Entry 3R5R (X-ray diffraction, 2.10 A resolution); this record covers chain A.

Chain A:
Protein: Deazaflavin-dependent nitroreductase
Organism: Mycobacterium tuberculosis
Notes: EC 1.-.-.-
UniProtKB: P71854 (DDN_MYCTU); residues 41-151 here = UniProt positions 41-151
Sequence (112 residues; each row starts with the number of its first residue):
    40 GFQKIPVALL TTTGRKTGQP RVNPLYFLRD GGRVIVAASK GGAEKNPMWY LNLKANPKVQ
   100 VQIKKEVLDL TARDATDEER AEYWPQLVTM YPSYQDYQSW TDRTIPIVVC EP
Unresolved in the structure: 40-42
Construct notes: expression tag (40)
Residues lining bound ligands: coenzyme f420 (F42): V46, G53, R54, K55, T56, G57, R60, N62, P63, L64, Y65, A76, A77, S78, K79, P86, M87, W88, N91, Y133
Reported in the primary citation:
  - binding site for coenzyme f420: R54, K55, T56, R60, P63, Y65, A76, K79, M87, W88, N91, Y133
  - binding site for coenzyme f420: S78 (from molecular simulation)
  - catalytic residues: S78, Y130, Y136 (proposed by the authors, not directly observed)
  - mutagenesis - Y65A, Y65L, A76G, S78A, K79L, Y130A, Y130L, Y133A, Y133L, Y136L, Y136V, R142A, R142L, I144A, I144G: abolished catalytic activity
  - mutagenesis - F41A, Q42L, Y65A, Y65F, Y130F, S132A, S132V, Y133F, I144V: decreased catalytic activity
  - mutagenesis - F41L, D135N, Y136F: unchanged catalytic activity

In short:
Chain A binds coenzyme f420. From the paper: catalytic residues S78, Y130 and Y136; Y65A, Y65L and A76G, among
others, abolish catalytic activity; 26 substitutions were tested in all.
Chain A is Deazaflavin-dependent nitroreductase (Mycobacterium tuberculosis); the structure, Structure of Ddn,
the Deazaflavin-dependent nitroreductase from Mycobacterium tuberculosis involved in bioreductive activation
of PA-824, with ..., was determined by X-ray diffraction, deposited together with 3R5L, 3R5P, 3R5W and 3R5Z.
